Entry 9G25 (electron microscopy, 2.89 A resolution); this record covers chains 4 and A of the 14 polymer chains in the assembly.

[Chain 4]
Molecule: snR30
Source organism: Saccharomyces cerevisiae
Sequence (609 nucleotides; each row starts with the number of its first residue):
     1 AACCAUAGUC UCGUGCUAGU UCGGUACUAU ACAGGGAAGG GAAGUCACUC GCAUACGUGU
    61 GUGUGCAUUU CUUGCUAUUG CUGCUUAGCU UCUCUAAAAC ACUGGGCUAG CGUUUUUCAA
   121 CGCUCGAGAG GCAGAGUCUC AAGGAGCCUC CAAUGGGCCU CACGUAUUCA UCUAGAUGGC
   181 GCUUCGGACA ACGGCAUCAC AUAAGAGAUG CAGCUCCUGA CUUCUCCUCU GAUCUUCGUG
   241 AUCAGAGUUU UGAGUCGUCA GACUACGAGC AGUUUCUCUU AGUCGUUGCA UCGGGUGCUG
   301 UUGCCUUAAC GAUGUGUAUA UGGGGUUCGG GGGCUGUUGC CAUGAUAUAU AUGGAUGAGA
   361 CAGAAGUGGC CCCGUUGACG AGUUUAACUU AGAUUAAGUA GGACGCAUGA UCUUGAGCUC
   421 UUUUCCUAUA CUUUGUCCUA UGGCCAGCUU UCUCCUUAUU ACGAAGAGAU UGCGGGAUGU
   481 GGGUGCAGAG UGGGAAAAUC UGAGUUCGGU CAUCUUUGUU GUUCGUCCUA CCGCAGUAUA
   541 UUCCUAAACA CUAUGAAAUG ACCCUAGUUG GUCCAUGAUC AUUUGGGUAA AACCAUACUG
   601 CAGACAUCU
Disordered / not traced: 1-4, 14-116, 152-328, 383-386, 403-526

[Chain A]
Molecule: H/ACA ribonucleoprotein complex subunit CBF5
Source organism: Saccharomyces cerevisiae
Notes: EC 5.4.99.-
UniProtKB: P33322 (CBF5_YEAST); residues 1-483 here = UniProt positions 1-483
Amino-acid sequence (483 residues; row label = number of the first residue in the row):
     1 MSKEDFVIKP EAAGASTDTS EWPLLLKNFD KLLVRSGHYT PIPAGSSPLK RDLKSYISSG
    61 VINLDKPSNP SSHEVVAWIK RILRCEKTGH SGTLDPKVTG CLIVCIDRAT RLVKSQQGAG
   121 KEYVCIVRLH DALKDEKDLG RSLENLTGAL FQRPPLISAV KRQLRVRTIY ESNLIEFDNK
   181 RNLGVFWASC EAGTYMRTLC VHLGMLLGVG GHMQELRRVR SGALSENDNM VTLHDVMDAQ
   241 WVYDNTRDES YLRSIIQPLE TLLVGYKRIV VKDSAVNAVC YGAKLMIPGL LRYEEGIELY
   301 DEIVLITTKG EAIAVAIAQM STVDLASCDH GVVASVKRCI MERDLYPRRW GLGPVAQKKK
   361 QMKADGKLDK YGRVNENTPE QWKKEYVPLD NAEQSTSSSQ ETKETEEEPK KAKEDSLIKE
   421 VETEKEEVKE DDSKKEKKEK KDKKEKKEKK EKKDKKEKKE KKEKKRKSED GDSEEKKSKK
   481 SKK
Disordered / not traced: 1-17, 362-483

[Chain 4 / chain A interface]
Pairs across the interface (87):
  A396(4) - Asp329(A)  base contact
  A396(4) - His330(A)  salt bridge to the phosphate
  A396(4) - Val355(A)  sugar contact
  A396(4) - Lys359(A)  hydrogen bond to the sugar
  A397(4) - Ala283(A)  base contact
  A397(4) - Lys284(A)  hydrogen bond to the base
  A397(4) - Met286(A)  base contact
  A397(4) - Lys359(A)  salt bridge to the phosphate
  G533(4) - Tyr281(A)  hydrogen bond to the base
  G533(4) - Gly282(A)  hydrogen bond to the sugar
  G533(4) - Arg343(A)  base contact
  C534(4) - Cys280(A)  sugar contact
  C534(4) - Gly282(A)  sugar contact
  C534(4) - Val336(A)  phosphate contact
  C534(4) - Cys339(A)  phosphate contact
  C534(4) - Arg343(A)  hydrogen bond to the base
  A535(4) - Arg338(A)  salt bridge to the phosphate
  A535(4) - Cys339(A)  hydrogen bond to the phosphate
  G536(4) - Arg111(A)  salt bridge to the phosphate
  G536(4) - Arg338(A)  salt bridge to the phosphate
  A550(4) - Asn69(A)  hydrogen bond to the phosphate
  A550(4) - Lys97(A)  salt bridge to the phosphate
  C551(4) - Asn69(A)  hydrogen bond to the phosphate
  U572(4) - Arg128(A)  sugar contact
  C573(4) - Arg128(A)  salt bridge to the phosphate
  G587(4) - Glu74(A)  hydrogen bond to the base
  G587(4) - Trp78(A)  sugar contact
  G587(4) - Arg81(A)  hydrogen bond to the sugar
  U588(4) - His73(A)  sugar contact
  U588(4) - Glu74(A)  sugar contact
  U588(4) - Ala77(A)  sugar contact
  A589(4) - His73(A)  sugar contact
  A590(4) - His73(A)  base contact
  A590(4) - Thr88(A)  sugar contact
  A590(4) - His90(A)  base contact
  A591(4) - Thr88(A)  sugar contact
  A591(4) - Gly89(A)  sugar contact
  A591(4) - Thr110(A)  phosphate contact
  A591(4) - Val113(A)  sugar contact
  A592(4) - Lys87(A)  salt bridge to the phosphate
  A592(4) - Thr110(A)  hydrogen bond to the phosphate
  A592(4) - Val113(A)  sugar contact
  A592(4) - Lys114(A)  base contact
  C593(4) - Arg338(A)  salt bridge to the phosphate
  G600(4) - Arg343(A)  base contact
  C601(4) - Tyr281(A)  sugar contact
  C601(4) - Arg343(A)  hydrogen bond to the base
  A602(4) - Tyr281(A)  sugar contact
  A602(4) - Arg348(A)  salt bridge to the phosphate
  A602(4) - Trp350(A)  phosphate contact
  G603(4) - Trp350(A)  phosphate contact
  A604(4) - Ala278(A)  base contact
  A604(4) - Tyr281(A)  hydrogen bond to the base
  A604(4) - Gly282(A)  base contact
  A604(4) - Ala283(A)  base contact
  A604(4) - Trp350(A)  sugar contact
  C605(4) - Met286(A)  sugar contact
  C605(4) - Pro288(A)  base contact
  C605(4) - His330(A)  base contact
  C605(4) - Gly331(A)  hydrogen bond to the base
  C605(4) - Trp350(A)  phosphate contact
  C605(4) - Gly351(A)  hydrogen bond to the phosphate
  C605(4) - Val355(A)  sugar contact
  A606(4) - Lys272(A)  sugar contact
  A606(4) - Ser274(A)  hydrogen bond to the sugar
  A606(4) - Ala275(A)  sugar contact
  A606(4) - Ala278(A)  base contact
  A606(4) - Ala283(A)  base contact
  A606(4) - Lys284(A)  hydrogen bond to the base
  A606(4) - Met286(A)  hydrogen bond to the base
  A606(4) - Pro288(A)  sugar contact
  A606(4) - Gly289(A)  hydrogen bond to the base
  A606(4) - Trp350(A)  base contact
  A606(4) - Gly353(A)  phosphate contact
  A606(4) - Pro354(A)  phosphate contact
  A606(4) - Val355(A)  hydrogen bond to the phosphate
  A606(4) - Ala356(A)  hydrogen bond to the phosphate
  U607(4) - Lys272(A)  salt bridge to the phosphate
  U607(4) - Ser274(A)  hydrogen bond to the phosphate
  U607(4) - Arg349(A)  base contact
  U607(4) - Leu352(A)  sugar contact
  U607(4) - Gly353(A)  sugar contact
  U607(4) - Pro354(A)  sugar contact
  C608(4) - Thr40(A)  hydrogen bond to the base
  C608(4) - Ile42(A)  base contact
  C608(4) - Ser274(A)  base contact
  U609(4) - His38(A)  hydrogen bond to the base
Interface residues without a listed pair, chain 4 (29 interface residues in all): C549, G571
Interface residues without a listed pair, chain A (55 interface residues in all): Pro70, Val76, Lys180, Arg181, Gln214, Asp273, Leu285

[In short]
29 residues of chain 4 face 55 of chain A across their interface, with 24 hydrogen bonds and 11 salt bridges.
Polar pairs include A397(4)-Lys284(A), G533(4)-Tyr281(A) and C534(4)-Arg343(A).
Chain 4 is snR30 and chain A is H/ACA ribonucleoprotein complex subunit CBF5, both from Saccharomyces
cerevisiae; the structure, snR30 snoRNP - State 1 - Utp23-Krr1-deltaC3, was determined by electron microscopy,
deposited together with 9G28.
